Entry 5S5D (X-ray diffraction, 1.90 A resolution); this record covers chains B and E of the 6 polymer chains in the assembly.

Chain B:
Molecule: Tubulin beta-2B chain
Organism: Bos taurus
Reference sequence: Q6B856 (TBB2B_BOVIN); the author numbering skips numbers that UniProt does not, so the offset changes along the chain: 1-42 = UniProt 1-42; 45-360 = UniProt 43-358; 369-455 = UniProt 359-445
Amino-acid sequence (445 residues; each row starts with the number of its first residue; note: 10 numbers in that range are skipped by the numbering (no residue carries them; nothing is unmodelled there)):
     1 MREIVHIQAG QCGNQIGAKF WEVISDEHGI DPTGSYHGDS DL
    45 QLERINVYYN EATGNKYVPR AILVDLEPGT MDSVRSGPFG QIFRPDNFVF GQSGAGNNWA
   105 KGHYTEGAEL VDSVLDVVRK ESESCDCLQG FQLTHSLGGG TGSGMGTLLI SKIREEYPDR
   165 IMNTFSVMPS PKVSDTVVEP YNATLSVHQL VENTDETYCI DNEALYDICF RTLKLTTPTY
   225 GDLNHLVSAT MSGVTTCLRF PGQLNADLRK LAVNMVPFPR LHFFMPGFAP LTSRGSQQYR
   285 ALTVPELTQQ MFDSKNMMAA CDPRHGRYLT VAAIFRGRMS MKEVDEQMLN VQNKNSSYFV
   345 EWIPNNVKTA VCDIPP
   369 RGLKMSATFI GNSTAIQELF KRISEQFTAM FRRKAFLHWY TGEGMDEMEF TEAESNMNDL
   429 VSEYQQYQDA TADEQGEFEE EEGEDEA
Not modelled in the structure: 248-249, 279-280, 438-455
Ion coordination: Mg2+: Q11 (together with GDP); Ca2+ near E113 (its only coordinating residue here)
Residues lining bound ligands:
  - GDP (guanosine-5'-diphosphate): G10, Q11, C12, Q15, I16, D69, A99, N101, S140, G142, G143, G144, T145, G146, S147, V171, P173, V177, D179, E183, N206, L209, Y224, L227, N228
  - NZJ (1-(3-methylbenzene-1-carbonyl)piperidine-4-carboxamide): K176, V177, S178, D179, Y210, P222, T223, Y224, L227
Curated features (UniProtKB/Swiss-Prot):
  - motif: M1 to I4 (MREI motif)
  - binding site (GTP): Q11, E71, S140, G144, T145, G146, N206, N228
  - binding site (Mg(2+)): E71
  - modified residue: S40 (Phosphoserine), T57 (Phosphothreonine), K60 (N6-acetyllysine), S174 (Phosphoserine), T287 (Phosphothreonine), T292 (Phosphothreonine), R320 (Omega-N-methylarginine), E448 (5-glutamyl polyglutamate)
  - cross-link (Glycyl lysine isopeptide (Lys-Gly)): K60 (interchain with G-Cter in ubiquitin), K326 (interchain with G-Cter in ubiquitin)

Chain E:
Molecule: Stathmin-4
Organism: Rattus norvegicus
Reference sequence: P63043 (STMN4_RAT); residues 5-145 here correspond to UniProt positions 49-189 (UniProt number = residue number + 44)
Amino-acid sequence (143 residues; each row starts with the number of its first residue):
     3 MADMEVIELN KCTSGQSFEV ILKPPSFDGV PEFNASLPRR RDPSLEEIQK KLEAAEERRK
    63 YQEAELLKHL AEKREHEREV IQKAIEENNN FIKMAKEKLA QKMESNKENR EAHLAAMLER
   123 LQEKDKHAEE VRKNKELKEE ASR
Not modelled in the structure: 3-5, 28-43, 144-145
Sequence notes: initiating methionine (3); expression tag (4)
Curated features (UniProtKB/Swiss-Prot):
  - modified residue: S46 (Phosphoserine)

Interface between chain B and chain E:
Contacting residue pairs (25):
  H107(B) - K75(E)  hydrogen bond
  Y108(B) - H78(E)  hydrogen bond
  Y108(B) - E79(E)
  Y108(B) - V82(E)  hydrophobic
  Y108(B) - I83(E)
  L152(B) - E79(E)
  S155(B) - L72(E)
  S155(B) - K75(E)
  S155(B) - R76(E)  hydrogen bond
  K156(B) - R76(E)
  K156(B) - E79(E)  salt bridge
  R158(B) - L68(E)
  E159(B) - L69(E)
  E159(B) - L72(E)
  E159(B) - R76(E)  salt bridge
  P162(B) - E65(E)
  Q193(B) - K75(E)
  E196(B) - H71(E)  salt bridge
  T409(B) - E89(E)
  E411(B) - V82(E)
  E411(B) - A86(E)
  G412(B) - V82(E)
  G412(B) - K85(E)
  G412(B) - A86(E)
  E417(B) - H78(E)  salt bridge
Other interface residues (no listed pair), chain B (18 interface residues in all): T109, G410, M413, D414

In short:
Chain B and chain E form an interface of 18 and 14 residues respectively, with 3 hydrogen bonds and 4 salt
bridges. Polar pairs include K156(B)-E79(E), E159(B)-R76(E) and E196(B)-H71(E). Chain B binds GDP and compound
NZJ.
Here chain B is Tubulin beta-2B chain (Bos taurus) and chain E is Stathmin-4 (Rattus norvegicus). Entry 5S5D
(Tubulin-Z32400357-complex) was determined by X-ray diffraction together with 5S4L, 5S4M, 5S4N, 5S4O, 5S4P,
5S4Q and 52 further entries from the same study.
